2XLQ - chain A; structure by X-ray diffraction, 2.22 A resolution.

# Chain A
Name: CLOQ
From: Streptomyces roseochromogenes SUBSP. oscitans
UniProtKB: Q8GHB2 (Q8GHB2_9ACTO); residue numbers follow UniProt; this construct covers 1-324
Sequence (327 residues; numbered -2 to 324; the number before each row is that of its first residue; numbers below 1 keep their minus sign (Gly-2 is residue -2)):
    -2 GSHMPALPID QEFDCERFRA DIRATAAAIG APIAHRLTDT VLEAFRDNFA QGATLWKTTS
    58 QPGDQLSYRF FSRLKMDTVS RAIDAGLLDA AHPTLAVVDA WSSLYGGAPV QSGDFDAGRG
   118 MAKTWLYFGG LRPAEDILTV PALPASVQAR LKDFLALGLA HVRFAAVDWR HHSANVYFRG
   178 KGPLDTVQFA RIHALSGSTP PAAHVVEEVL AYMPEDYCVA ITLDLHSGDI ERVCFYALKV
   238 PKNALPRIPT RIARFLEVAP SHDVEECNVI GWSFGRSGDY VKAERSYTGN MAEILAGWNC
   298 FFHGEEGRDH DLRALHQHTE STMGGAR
Not modelled in the structure: 314-324
Glycans and other covalent adducts: (2R)-2-hydroxy-3-(4-hydroxyphenyl)propanoic acid (34H) linked to Cys215
Sequence notes: expression tag (-2 to 0)
Small-molecule neighbours: 34H ((2R)-2-hydroxy-3-(4-hydroxyphenyl)propanoic acid): Arg66, Phe68, Trp122, Arg160, Phe161, Tyr174, Tyr233, Leu235, Val266, Glu281, Met288, Leu292, Cys297
UniProt features mapped onto this chain:
  - binding site (substrate): Arg160, Glu281

# Overview
Compound 34H is covalently linked to Cys215. From UniProt: substrate-binding residues Arg160 and Glu281.
Chain A is CLOQ (Streptomyces roseochromogenes SUBSP. oscitans); the structure, Structural and Mechanistic
Analysis of the Magnesium-Independent Aromatic Prenyltransferase CloQ from the Clorobiocin Biosynthetic
Pathway, was determined by X-ray diffraction together with 2XLY, 2XM5 and 2XM7 from the same study.
